Entry 5AYD (X-ray diffraction, 2.30 A resolution); this record covers chains E and F of the 6 polymer chains in the assembly.

== Chain E (and F) ==
Molecule: Beta-1,4-mannooligosaccharide phosphorylase
Source organism: Ruminococcus albus (strain ATCC 27210 / DSM 20455 / JCM 14654 / NCDO 2250 / 7)
Notes: EC 2.4.1.319; chain F of this document is another copy of the same molecule, construct and numbering; everything in this record applies to it too
UniProtKB: E6UBR9 (MOSP_RUMA7); residue numbers follow UniProt; this construct covers 1-335
Sequence (335 residues; row label = number of the first residue in the row):
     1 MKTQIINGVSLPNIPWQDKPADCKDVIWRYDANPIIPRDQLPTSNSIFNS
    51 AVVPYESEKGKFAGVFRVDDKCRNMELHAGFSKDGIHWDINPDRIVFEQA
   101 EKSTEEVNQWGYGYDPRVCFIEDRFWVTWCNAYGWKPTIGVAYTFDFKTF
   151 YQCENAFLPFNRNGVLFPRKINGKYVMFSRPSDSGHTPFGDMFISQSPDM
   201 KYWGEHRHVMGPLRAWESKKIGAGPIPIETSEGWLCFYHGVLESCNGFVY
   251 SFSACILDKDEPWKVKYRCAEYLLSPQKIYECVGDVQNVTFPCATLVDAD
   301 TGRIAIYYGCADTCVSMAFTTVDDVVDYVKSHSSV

== How chain E and chain F interact ==
Contacting residue pairs - 34 pairs, chain E then chain F:
  Arg-38(E) / Gln-277(F)
  Asp-39(E) / Lys-24(F)  hydrogen bond (backbone-side chain)
  Leu-41(E) / Lys-24(F)
  Pro-42(E) / Lys-24(F)
  Asn-45(E) / Tyr-272(F)  hydrogen bond
  Asn-45(E) / Ser-275(F)
  Lys-71(E) / Asp-25(F)  salt bridge
  Lys-71(E) / Trp-216(F)
  Lys-71(E) / Glu-271(F)
  Lys-71(E) / Tyr-272(F)  hydrogen bond (backbone-backbone)
  Cys-72(E) / Ala-215(F)
  Cys-72(E) / Trp-216(F)  hydrogen bond (backbone-backbone)
  Cys-72(E) / Ala-270(F)  hydrogen bond (side chain-backbone)
  Cys-72(E) / Glu-271(F)
  Arg-73(E) / Ala-215(F)
  Arg-73(E) / Trp-216(F)
  Arg-73(E) / Leu-242(F)
  His-186(E) / Glu-243(F)  hydrogen bond (side chain-backbone)
  His-186(E) / Ser-244(F)  hydrogen bond (side chain-backbone)
  His-186(E) / Cys-245(F)
  Asn-246(E) / Asn-246(F)
  Gly-247(E) / Asn-246(F)
  Phe-248(E) / Cys-245(F)  hydrophobic
  Phe-248(E) / Asn-246(F)  hydrogen bond (backbone-side chain)
  Val-283(E) / Cys-282(F)  hydrophobic
  Val-283(E) / Val-283(F)  hydrophobic
  Gly-284(E) / Asn-288(F)  hydrogen bond (backbone-side chain)
  Asp-285(E) / Val-249(F)
  Asp-285(E) / Asn-288(F)
  Val-286(E) / Cys-245(F)  hydrophobic
  Val-286(E) / Asn-246(F)
  Gln-287(E) / Asn-246(F)  hydrogen bond (backbone-side chain)
  Gln-287(E) / Gln-287(F)
  Gln-287(E) / Asn-288(F)
Interface residues without a listed pair, chain E (19 interface residues in all): Asn-74, Tyr-250
Interface residues without a listed pair, chain F (21 interface residues in all): Arg-214, Pro-276

== In short ==
19 residues of chain E and 21 residues of chain F are in contact; the contacts include 10 hydrogen bonds and 1
salt bridge. Among the polar pairs are Lys-71(E)/Asp-25(F), Asp-39(E)/Lys-24(F) and Asn-45(E)/Tyr-272(F).
Both chains are Beta-1,4-mannooligosaccharide phosphorylase (Ruminococcus albus (strain ATCC 27210 / DSM 20455
/ JCM 14654 / NCDO 2250 / 7)). Entry 5AYD (Crystal structure of Ruminococcus albus
beta-(1,4)-mannooligosaccharide phosphorylase (RaMP2) in complexes with phosphate) was determined by X-ray
diffraction, deposited together with 5AY9 and 5AYE.
